3IM9 - chain A; structure by X-ray diffraction, 1.46 A resolution.

[Chain A]
Molecule: Malonyl CoA-acyl carrier protein transacylase
Organism: Staphylococcus aureus
Notes: EC 2.3.1.39
UniProt: Q99UN8 (FABD_STAAM); residue numbers follow UniProt; this construct covers 5-308
Chain sequence (316 residues; row label = number of the first residue in the row; numbers below 1 keep their minus sign (His-7 is residue -7)):
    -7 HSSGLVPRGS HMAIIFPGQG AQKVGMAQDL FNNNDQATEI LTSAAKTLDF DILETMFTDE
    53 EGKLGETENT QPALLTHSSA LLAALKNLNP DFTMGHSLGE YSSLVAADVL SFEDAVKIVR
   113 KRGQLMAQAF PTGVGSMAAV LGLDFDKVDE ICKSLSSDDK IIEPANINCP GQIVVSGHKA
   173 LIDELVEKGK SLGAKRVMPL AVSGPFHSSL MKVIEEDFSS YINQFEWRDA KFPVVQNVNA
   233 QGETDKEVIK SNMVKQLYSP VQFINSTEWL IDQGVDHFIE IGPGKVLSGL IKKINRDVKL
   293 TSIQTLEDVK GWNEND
Disordered / not traced: 306-308
Construct notes: expression tag (-7 to 4)
Metal / ion sites: Ca2+: Tyr93, Arg114, Met245, Gln248
From the paper describing this entry:
  - binding site for sulfate ion: His88
  - contacts within the chain: Leu-3-Met190, Arg0-Asp175 (salt bridge), Arg0-Ser128 (hydrogen bond), Arg0-Pro191 (hydrogen bond), Leu-3-Leu192

[In short]
The Ca2+ site is built by Tyr93, Arg114, Met245 and Gln248. From the paper: a binding site for sulfate ion at
His88; contacts within the chain involving Leu-3, Met190 and Arg0 among others.
Chain A is Malonyl CoA-acyl carrier protein transacylase (Staphylococcus aureus); the structure, Crystal
structure of MCAT from Staphylococcus aureus, was determined by X-ray diffraction (same publication as 3IM8).
